8QOX - chains C and X of the 7 polymer chains in the assembly; structure by electron microscopy, 11.20 A resolution (very low resolution: no residue pairs are listed; an interface is given only as per-side residue counts).

== Chain C (and X) ==
Name: Conserved membrane protein
Organism: Sulfolobus acidocaldarius DSM 639
Notes: chain X of this document is another copy of the same molecule, construct and numbering; everything in this record applies to it too
UniProt: Q4J6E6 (Q4J6E6_SULAC); residue numbers follow UniProt; this construct covers 1-475
Chain sequence (475 residues; row label = number of the first residue in the row):
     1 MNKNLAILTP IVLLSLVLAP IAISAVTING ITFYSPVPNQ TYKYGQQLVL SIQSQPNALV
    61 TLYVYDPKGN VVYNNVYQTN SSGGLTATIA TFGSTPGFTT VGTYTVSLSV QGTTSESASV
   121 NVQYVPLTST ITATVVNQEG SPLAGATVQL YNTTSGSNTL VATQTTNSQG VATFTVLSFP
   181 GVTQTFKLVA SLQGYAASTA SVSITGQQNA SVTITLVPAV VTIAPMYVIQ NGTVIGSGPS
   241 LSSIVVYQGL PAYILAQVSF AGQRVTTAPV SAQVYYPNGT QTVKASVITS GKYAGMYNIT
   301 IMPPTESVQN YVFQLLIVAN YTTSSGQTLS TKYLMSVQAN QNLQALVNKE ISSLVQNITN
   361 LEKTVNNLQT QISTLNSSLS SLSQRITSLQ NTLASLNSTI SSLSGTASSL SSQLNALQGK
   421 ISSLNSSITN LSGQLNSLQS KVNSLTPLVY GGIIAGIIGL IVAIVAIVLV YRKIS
Disordered / not traced: 1-24

== Interface between chain C and chain X ==
At this resolution (11 A) residue pairs are not listed: 77 residues of chain C and 69 of chain X lie at the interface.

== In short ==
77 residues of chain C and 69 residues of chain X are in contact.
Both chains are Conserved membrane protein (Sulfolobus acidocaldarius DSM 639). Entry 8QOX (Two-component
assembly of SlaA and SlaB S-layer proteins of Sulfolobus acidocaldarius) was determined by electron microscopy
together with 8QP0, 8AN2, 8AN3 and 7ZCX from the same study.
